PDB entry 3IKN | X-ray diffraction, 1.60 A resolution | chains A and B of the 3 polymer chains in the assembly

# Chain A (and B)
Protein: Pulmonary surfactant-associated protein D
Source organism: Homo sapiens
Notes: chain B of this document is another copy of the same molecule, construct and numbering; everything in this record applies to it too
UniProtKB: P35247 (SFTPD_HUMAN); residues 179-355 here correspond to UniProt positions 199-375 (UniProt number = residue number + 20)
Chain sequence (177 residues; row label = number of the first residue in the row):
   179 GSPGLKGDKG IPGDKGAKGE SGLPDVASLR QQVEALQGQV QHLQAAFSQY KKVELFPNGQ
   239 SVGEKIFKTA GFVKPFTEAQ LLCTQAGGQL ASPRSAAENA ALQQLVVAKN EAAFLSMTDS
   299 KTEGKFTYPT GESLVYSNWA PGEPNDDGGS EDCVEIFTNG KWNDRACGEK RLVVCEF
Unresolved in the structure: 179-203
Construct notes: engineered mutation Ser180 (Pro200 in P35247)
Disulfide bonds: Cys261-Cys353, Cys331-Cys345
Bound ions: Ca2+ site 1: Glu232 (shared with Glu232(B) of chain B; 1 residue of chain C); Ca2+ site 2: Asp297, Glu301, Asp324, Glu329, Asp330; Ca2+ site 3: Glu301, Asp330; Ca2+ site 4: Glu321, Asn323, Glu329, Asn341, Asp342 (together with beta-D-galactopyranose)
Residues lining bound ligands: beta-D-galactopyranose (GAL): Glu321, Asn323, Asp325, Glu329, Asn341, Asp342, Arg343
What the authors report for this chain:
  - Ca2+ coordination: Glu232, Asp324
  - contacts within the chain: Glu232-Lys246
  - binding site for beta-D-galactopyranose: Gln281, Glu321, Asn323, Glu329, Asn341, Arg343
  - specificity-determining residues: Asp325, Arg343
  - conformationally variable residues (side-chain flip): Glu232

# Interface between chain A and chain B
Residue-residue contacts - 35 pairs, chain A then chain B:
  Leu207(A) with Leu207(B), hydrophobic; Arg208(B); Val211(B), hydrophobic
  Gln210(A) with Val211(B); Gln215(B), hydrogen bond
  Val211(A) with Val211(B), hydrophobic
  Leu214(A) with Leu214(B), hydrophobic; Gln215(B); Val218(B), hydrophobic
  Val218(A) with Val218(B), hydrophobic
  Leu221(A) with Leu221(B), hydrophobic; Gln222(B); Phe225(B), hydrophobic
  Ala224(A) with Phe225(B)
  Phe225(A) with Phe225(B), hydrophobic
  Gln227(A) with Glu242(B), hydrogen bond (side chain-backbone); Ile244(B); Phe355(B), hydrogen bond (side chain-backbone)
  Tyr228(A) with Phe225(B), hydrophobic; Lys229(B); Glu232(B); Leu233(B); Ile244(B)
  Lys230(A) with Gly265(B), hydrogen bond (side chain-backbone)
  Val231(A) with Glu232(B); Ile244(B), hydrophobic; Lys246(B), hydrogen bond (backbone-side chain); Phe355(B), hydrophobic
  Glu232(A) with Glu232(B); Lys246(B)
  Phe234(A) with Lys246(B), hydrogen bond (backbone-side chain); Ala248(B), hydrophobic; Ala264(B), hydrophobic; Cys353(B), hydrophobic; Phe355(B), hydrophobic
Other interface residues (no listed pair), chain A (17 interface residues in all): Val204, Gln217, Pro235
Other interface residues (no listed pair), chain B (25 interface residues in all): Val204, Lys243, Thr247, Leu260, Val351

# Overview
17 residues of chain A face 25 of chain B across their interface; the contacts include 6 hydrogen bonds. Among
the polar pairs are Gln210(A)-Gln215(B), Gln227(A)-Glu242(B) and Gln227(A)-Phe355(B). Ligands of chain A:
beta-D-galactopyranose. The paper reports a binding site for beta-D-galactopyranose at Gln281(A), Glu321(A)
and Asn323(A) among others; Ca2+ coordination by Glu232(A) and Asp324(A).
Chain A and chain B are both Pulmonary surfactant-associated protein D (Homo sapiens); the structure, Crystal
structure of galactose bound trimeric human lung surfactant protein D, was determined by X-ray diffraction,
deposited together with 3IKP, 3IKQ and 3IKR.
